1Y6G - chains D and A of the 4 polymer chains in the assembly; structure by X-ray diffraction, 2.80 A resolution.

[Chain D]
Molecule: 12-nt DNA strand
Sequence (12 nucleotides; each row starts with the number of its first residue):
     1 CTATCTGAGT AT

[Chain A]
Molecule: DNA alpha-glucosyltransferase
From: Enterobacteria phage T4
Notes: EC 2.4.1.26
UniProt: P04519 (GSTA_BPT4); residues 1001-1400 here correspond to UniProt positions 1-400 (UniProt number = residue number - 1000)
Sequence (403 residues; row label = number of the first residue in the row):
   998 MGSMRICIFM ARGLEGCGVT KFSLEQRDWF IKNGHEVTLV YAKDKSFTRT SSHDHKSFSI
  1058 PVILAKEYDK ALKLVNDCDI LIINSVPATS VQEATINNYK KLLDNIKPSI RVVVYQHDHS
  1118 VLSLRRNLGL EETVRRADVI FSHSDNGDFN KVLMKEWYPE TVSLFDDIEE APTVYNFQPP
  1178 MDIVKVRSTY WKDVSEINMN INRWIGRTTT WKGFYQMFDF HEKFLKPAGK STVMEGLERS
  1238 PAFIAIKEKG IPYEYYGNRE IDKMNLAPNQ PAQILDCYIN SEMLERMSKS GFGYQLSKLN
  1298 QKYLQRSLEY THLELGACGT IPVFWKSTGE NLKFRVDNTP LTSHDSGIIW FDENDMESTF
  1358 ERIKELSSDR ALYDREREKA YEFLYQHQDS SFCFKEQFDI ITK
Not modelled in the structure: 1157-1167
Sequence notes: cloning artifact (998-1000)
Small-molecule neighbours:
  - cobalt hexammine(III) (NCO), molecule 1: Gly1015, Val1016, His1114, Asp1115, His1116, His1140, Arg1204, Trp1208, Glu1306
  - cobalt hexammine(III) (NCO), molecule 2: Thr1086, Ser1087, Val1088, Glu1090, Leu1125
  - cobalt hexammine(III) (NCO), molecule 3: Arg1132, Arg1133, Ala1134, Asp1135
  - UDP (uridine-5'-diphosphate): Gly1013, Cys1014, Gly1015, Val1016, Lys1018, Arg1046, Ser1049, His1050, Arg1204, Trp1208, Lys1209, Gly1233, Cys1274, Tyr1275, Ile1276, Asn1277, Met1280, Glu1306, Tyr1307, Thr1308, Glu1311

[How chain D and chain A interact]
Pairs across the interface (11):
  DT4(D) with Arg1256(A), salt bridge to the phosphate
  DT6(D) with Arg1236(A), base contact
  DG7(D) with Arg1236(A), hydrogen bond to the base; Phe1240(A), base contact; Ile1241(A), sugar contact; Lys1244(A), hydrogen bond to the base
  DA8(D) with Pro1238(A), base contact; Ala1239(A), base contact; Ile1241(A), sugar contact; Ala1242(A), base contact; Glu1245(A), phosphate contact
Also at the interface, not in a pair above, chain D (7 interface residues in all): DC1, DT2, DA11
Also at the interface, not in a pair above, chain A (13 interface residues in all): Ser1043, Thr1047, Leu1119, Ser1237

[In short]
Chain D and chain A form an interface of 7 and 13 residues respectively, with 2 hydrogen bonds and 1 salt
bridge. Among the polar pairs are DG7(D)-Arg1236(A), DG7(D)-Lys1244(A) and DT4(D)-Arg1256(A). Ligands of chain
A: 3 copies of cobalt hexammine(III) and UDP.
Chain D is a 12-nt DNA strand and chain A is DNA alpha-glucosyltransferase (Enterobacteria phage T4); the
structure, alpha-glucosyltransferase in complex with UDP and a 13_mer DNA containing a HMU base at 2.8 A ...,
was determined by X-ray diffraction, deposited together with 1XV5, 1Y6F, 1Y8Z and 1YA6.
